Entry 5UK4 (X-ray diffraction, 3.20 A resolution); this record covers chains L and l of the 22 polymer chains in the assembly.

# Chain L
Name: Nucleoprotein
Organism: Vesicular stomatitis Indiana virus (strain San Juan)
Reference sequence: P03521 (NCAP_VSIVA); numbering as in UniProt (aligned over 1-422)
Amino-acid sequence (422 residues; numbered 1 to 422; the number before each row is that of its first residue):
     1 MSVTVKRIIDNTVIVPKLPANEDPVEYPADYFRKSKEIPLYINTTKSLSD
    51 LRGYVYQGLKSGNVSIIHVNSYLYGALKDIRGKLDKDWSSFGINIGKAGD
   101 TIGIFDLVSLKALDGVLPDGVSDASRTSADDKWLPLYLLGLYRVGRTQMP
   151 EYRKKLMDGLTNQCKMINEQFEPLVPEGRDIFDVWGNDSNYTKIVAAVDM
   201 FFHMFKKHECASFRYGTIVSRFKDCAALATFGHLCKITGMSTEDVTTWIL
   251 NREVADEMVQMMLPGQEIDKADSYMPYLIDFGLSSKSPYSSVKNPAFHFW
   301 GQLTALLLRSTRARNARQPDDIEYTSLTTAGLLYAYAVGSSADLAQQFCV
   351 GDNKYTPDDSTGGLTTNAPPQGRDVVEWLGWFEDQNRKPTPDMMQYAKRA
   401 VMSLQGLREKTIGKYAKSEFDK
Not modelled in the structure: 1
UniProt features mapped onto this chain:
  - binding site (RNA): R143, Y152, K206, R214, K286, R317, R408
From the paper describing this entry:
  - mutagenesis - G75R: unchanged binding to Anti-vesicular stomatitis virus N VHH (chain l)
  - mutagenesis - D374N: increased binding to Anti-vesicular stomatitis virus N VHH (chain l)

# Chain l
Name: Anti-vesicular stomatitis virus N VHH
Organism: Vicugna pacos
Reference sequence: A0A192B6J6 (A0A192B6J6_VICPA); residues 1-125 here = UniProt positions 1-125
Amino-acid sequence (139 residues; numbered 1 to 139; the number before each row is that of its first residue):
     1 QVQLVETGGGLVQTGGSLRLSCKASGRTFSNSIMGWFRQAPGKERDFVAK
    51 ISWRNDYTTYADSVKGRFTISRDNASNMVYLLMNNLKPEDTAVYYCAATK
   101 AYNGGETSGRGFYYWGQGTQVTVSSGGLPETGGHHHHHH
Not modelled in the structure: 126-139
Sequence notes: expression tag (126-139)
Cystine bridges: C22-C96

# Interface between chain L and chain l
Pairs across the interface (29; chain L residue first):
  D359(L) with N77(l), hydrogen bond (backbone-side chain)
  S360(L) with A75(l)
  T361(L) with N74(l); A75(l)
  G362(L) with N74(l); A75(l)
  L364(L) with F29(l); S30(l); N74(l)
  T366(L) with S30(l); N31(l); W53(l); Y102(l)
  N367(L) with N31(l); Y102(l), hydrogen bond (backbone-side chain)
  A368(L) with Y102(l), hydrogen bond (backbone-side chain)
  Q371(L) with T28(l)
  D374(L) with K100(l), salt bridge
  V376(L) with N103(l), hydrogen bond (backbone-side chain)
  E377(L) with R27(l), salt bridge; K100(l); A101(l), hydrogen bond (side chain-backbone); Y102(l); N103(l)
  G380(L) with Y102(l)
  W381(L) with Y102(l)
  D384(L) with W53(l); R54(l), salt bridge; Y102(l)
Interface residues without a listed pair, chain L (17 interface residues in all): P369, P370
From the paper, about this interface:
  - hot spots on chain L (mutagenesis) - D374N (1,000-fold): decreased binding to Anti-vesicular stomatitis virus N VHH (chain l)

# Summary
17 residues of chain L face 14 of chain l across their interface, with 5 hydrogen bonds and 3 salt bridges.
Among the polar pairs are D374(L)-K100(l), E377(L)-R27(l) and D384(L)-R54(l). The paper reports that D374N of
chain L increases binding to Anti-vesicular stomatitis virus N VHH (chain l); D374N of chain L reduces binding
to Anti-vesicular stomatitis virus N VHH (chain l).
Chain L is Nucleoprotein (Vesicular stomatitis Indiana virus (strain San Juan)) and chain l is Anti-vesicular
stomatitis virus N VHH (Vicugna pacos); the structure, Vesicular stomatits virus N protein in complex with
inhibitory nanobody 1307, was determined by X-ray diffraction (same publication as 5UKB).
